Entry 4IRS (X-ray diffraction, 2.80 A resolution); this record covers chains A and D of the 4 polymer chains in the assembly.

# Chain A
Molecule: Antigen-presenting glycoprotein CD1d1
Organism: Mus musculus
Reference sequence: P11609 (CD1D1_MOUSE); residues 1-279 here correspond to UniProt positions 19-297 (UniProt number = residue number + 18)
Chain sequence (285 residues; numbered 1 to 285; the number before each row is that of its first residue):
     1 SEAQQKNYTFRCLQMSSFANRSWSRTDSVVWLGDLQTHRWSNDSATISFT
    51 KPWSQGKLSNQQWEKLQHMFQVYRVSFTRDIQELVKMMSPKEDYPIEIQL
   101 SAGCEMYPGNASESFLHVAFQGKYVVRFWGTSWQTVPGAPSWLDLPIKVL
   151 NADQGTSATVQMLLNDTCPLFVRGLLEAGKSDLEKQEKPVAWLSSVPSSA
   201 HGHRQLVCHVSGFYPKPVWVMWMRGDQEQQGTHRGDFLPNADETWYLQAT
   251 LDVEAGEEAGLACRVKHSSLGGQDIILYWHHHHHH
Not modelled in the structure: 1-5, 198-203, 280-285
Construct notes: conflict H201 (Asp219 in P11609); expression tag (280-285)
UniProt features mapped onto this chain:
  - binding site (a D-galactosylceramide): D80, D153 to T156
  - glycosylation (N-linked (GlcNAc...) asparagine): N7, N20, N42, N110, N165
Disulfide bonds: C104-C168, C208-C263
Covalently attached groups: N-acetylglucosamine (NAG) linked to N20, N42; glycan linked to N165
Residues lining bound ligands: 1LA (N-[(2S,3S,4R)-3,4-dihydroxy-1-{[6-O-(pyridin-4-ylcarbamoyl)-alpha-D-galactopyranosyl]oxy}octadecan-2-yl]hexacosanamide): F10, C12, Q14, S28, V30, H38, W40, I47, W63, L66, F70, Y73, S76, F77, D80, I81, L84, V85, L100, A102, L116, V118, F120, W133, W142, L143, P146, L150, D153, G155, T156, T159, V160, L163, L164, C168, F171

# Chain D
Molecule: Vbeta8.2 (mouse variable domain, human constant domain)
Organism: Mus musculus, Homo sapiens
Chain sequence (241 residues; each row starts with the number of its first residue; numbering starts at 0):
     0 MEAAVTQSPRNKVAVTGGKVTLSCNQTNNHNNMYWYRQDTGHGLRLIHYS
    50 YGAGSTEKGDIPDGYKASRPSQENFSLILELATPSQTSVYFCASGDEGYT
   100 QYFGPGTRLLVLEDLRNVTPPKVSLFEPSKAEISHTQKATLVCLATGFYP
   150 DHVELSWWVNGKEVHSGVCTDPQPLKEQPALNDSRYSLSSRLRVSATFWQ
   200 NPRNHFRCQVQFYGLSENDEWTQDRAKPVTQIVSAEAWGRA
Not modelled in the structure: 0-1
Disulfide bonds: C23-C91, C142-C207

# How chain A and chain D interact
Contacting residue pairs - 8 pairs, chain A then chain D:
  E83(A) - Y48(D)  hydrogen bond
  E83(A) - Y50(D)  hydrogen bond
  K86(A) - Y48(D)  hydrogen bond
  K86(A) - Y50(D)
  K86(A) - E56(D)
  M87(A) - Y50(D)  hydrophobic
  K148(A) - E96(D)
  A152(A) - E96(D)
Also at the interface, not in a pair above, chain A (7 interface residues in all): L145, V149
Also at the interface, not in a pair above, chain D (7 interface residues in all): N30, S54, G97

# Overview
The chain A/chain D interface involves 7 residues from each chain, with 3 hydrogen bonds. Among the polar
pairs are E83(A)-Y48(D), E83(A)-Y50(D) and K86(A)-Y48(D). Chain A binds compound 1LA. N-acetylglucosamine is
covalently linked to N20(A) and N42(A). UniProt lists 5 D-galactosylceramide-binding residues on chain A.
Here chain A is Antigen-presenting glycoprotein CD1d1 (Mus musculus) and chain D is Vbeta8.2 (mouse variable
domain, human constant domain) (Mus musculus, Homo sapiens). Entry 4IRS (Structure of the mouse
CD1d-PyrC-alpha-GalCer-iNKT TCR complex) was determined by X-ray diffraction, deposited together with 4IRJ.
